PDB entry 4Y34 | X-ray diffraction, 2.70 A resolution | chain A

[Chain A]
Molecule: 3D polymerase
Source organism: Coxsackievirus B3
Reference sequence: Q5UEA2 (Q5UEA2_9ENTO); residues 1-462 here correspond to UniProt positions 1724-2185 (UniProt number = residue number + 1723)
Chain sequence (467 residues; numbered 1 to 467; the number before each row is that of its first residue):
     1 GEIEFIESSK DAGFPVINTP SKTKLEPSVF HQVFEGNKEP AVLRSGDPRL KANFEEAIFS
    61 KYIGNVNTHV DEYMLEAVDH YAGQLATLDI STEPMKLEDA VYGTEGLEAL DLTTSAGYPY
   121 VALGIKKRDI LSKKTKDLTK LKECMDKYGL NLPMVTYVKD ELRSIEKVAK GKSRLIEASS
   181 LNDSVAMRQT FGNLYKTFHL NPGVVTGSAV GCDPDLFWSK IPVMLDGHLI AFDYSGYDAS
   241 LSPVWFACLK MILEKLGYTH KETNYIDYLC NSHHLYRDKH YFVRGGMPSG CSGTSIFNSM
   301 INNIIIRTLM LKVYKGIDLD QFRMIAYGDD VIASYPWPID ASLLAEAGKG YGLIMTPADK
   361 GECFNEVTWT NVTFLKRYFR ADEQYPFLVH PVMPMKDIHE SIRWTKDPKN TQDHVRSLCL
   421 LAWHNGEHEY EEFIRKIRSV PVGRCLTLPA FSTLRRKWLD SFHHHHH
Sequence notes: conflict Ile252 (Leu1975 in Q5UEA2); expression tag (463-467)
Ligand contacts: 45Z (2,2'-[(4-fluorobenzene-1,2-diyl)bis(oxy)]bis(5-nitrobenzonitrile)): Leu107, Leu110, Asp111, Thr114, Lys127, Ser184, Arg188, Tyr195, His199, Val210, Gly290, Cys291, Ser292, Gly293, Thr294, Ser295, Ile296, Tyr327

[Summary]
Chain A binds compound 45Z.
Chain A is 3D polymerase (Coxsackievirus B3); the structure, Crystal Structure of Coxsackievirus B3 3D
polymerase in complex with GPC-N143, was determined by X-ray diffraction together with 4Y2A, 4Y2C and 4Y3C
from the same study.
